PDB entry 8FCK | electron microscopy, 6.88 A resolution (low resolution: residue-level contacts below are approximate; hydrogen-bond / salt-bridge calls are withheld) | chains E and G of the 8 polymer chains in the assembly

Chain E:
Protein: HAUS augmin like complex subunit 2 L homeolog, Green fluorescent protein chimera
Organism: Xenopus laevis
UniProtKB: chimeric construct of Q6INL9, P42212: residues 1-222 from Q6INL9 (Q6INL9_XENLA) positions 1-222 (same numbers); residues 227-463 from P42212 positions 2-238 (UniProt number = residue number - 225)
Chain sequence (472 residues; row label = number of the first residue in the row):
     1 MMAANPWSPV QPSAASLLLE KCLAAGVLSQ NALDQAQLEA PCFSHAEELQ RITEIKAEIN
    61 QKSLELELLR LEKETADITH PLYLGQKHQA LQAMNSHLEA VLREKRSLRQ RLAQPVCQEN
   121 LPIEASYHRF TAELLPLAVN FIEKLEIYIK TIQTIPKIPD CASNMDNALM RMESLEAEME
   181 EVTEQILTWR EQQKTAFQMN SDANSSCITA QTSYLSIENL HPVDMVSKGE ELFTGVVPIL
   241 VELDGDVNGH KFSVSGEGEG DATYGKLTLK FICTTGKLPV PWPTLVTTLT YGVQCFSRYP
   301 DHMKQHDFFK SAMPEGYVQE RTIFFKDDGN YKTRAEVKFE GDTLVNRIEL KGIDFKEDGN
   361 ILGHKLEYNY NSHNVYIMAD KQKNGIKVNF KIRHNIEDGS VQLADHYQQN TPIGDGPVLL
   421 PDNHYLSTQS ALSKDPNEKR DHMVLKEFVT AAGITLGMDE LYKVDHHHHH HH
Not modelled in the structure: 223-472
Sequence notes: linker (223-226); conflict Leu-289 (Phe64 in P42212), Thr-290 (Ser65 in P42212), Lys-446 (Leu221 in P42212), Leu-456 (His231 in P42212); expression tag (464-472)
Swiss-Prot annotation at these positions:
  - modified residue: Tyr-291 (Z: -2,3-didehydrotyrosine)

Chain G:
Protein: HAUS augmin like complex subunit 7 S homeolog
Organism: Xenopus laevis
UniProtKB: B1H1T5 (B1H1T5_XENLA); residues 1-348 here = UniProt positions 1-348
Chain sequence (348 residues; numbered 1 to 348; the number before each row is that of its first residue):
     1 MTGGKELGAA VELYERLQML SCPCLEGVYL TDPQSIYELL CTPSSHRLDI LQWLCSRIYP
    61 PVQEQLSSLK ESQTDTKVKE IAKLCFDLML CHFDDLDLIR GHASPFKQIS FIGQLLDVIQ
   121 YPDTISSNVI LESLSHSTEK NVVTCIRENE ELLKELFSSP HFQATLSPEC NPWPADFKPL
   181 LNAEESLQKR ATQSSKGKDM SNSVEALLEI SSSLKALKEE CVDLCSSVTD GDKVIQSLRL
   241 ALTDFHQLTI AFNQIYANEF QEHCGHPAPH MSPMGPFFQF VHQSLSTCFK ELESIAQFTE
   301 TSENIVDVVR ERHQSKEKWA GSTISTLCEK MKELRQSYEA FQQSSLQD
Not modelled in the structure: 317-324, 341-348

Interface between chain E and chain G:
Pairs across the interface (155; chain E residue first):
  Ala-14(E) with His-161(G); Ala-164(G); Thr-165(G)
  Ala-15(E) with Thr-165(G)
  Leu-17(E) with Ser-159(G); His-161(G)
  Leu-18(E) with Leu-156(G); Ser-159(G); Thr-165(G)
  Lys-21(E) with Glu-155(G); Ser-158(G); Ser-159(G)
  Cys-22(E) with Leu-156(G)
  Ala-25(E) with Glu-155(G)
  Val-27(E) with Glu-151(G); Leu-152(G)
  Leu-28(E) with Leu-152(G)
  Asn-31(E) with Asp-123(G)
  Gln-35(E) with Gln-120(G); Tyr-121(G); Asp-123(G)
  His-45(E) with Lys-196(G)
  Glu-48(E) with Lys-196(G); Met-200(G)
  Ile-52(E) with Asp-199(G); Met-200(G); Ser-203(G)
  Ile-55(E) with Ser-203(G); Val-204(G)
  Glu-58(E) with Leu-207(G)
  Ile-59(E) with Ser-203(G); Leu-207(G); Ile-210(G)
  Lys-62(E) with Leu-207(G); Ile-210(G); Ser-211(G); Leu-214(G)
  Glu-65(E) with Leu-214(G); Lys-218(G)
  Leu-66(E) with Ser-213(G); Leu-214(G); Leu-217(G)
  Leu-69(E) with Leu-217(G); Lys-218(G); Cys-221(G)
  Arg-70(E) with Leu-217(G)
  Lys-73(E) with Glu-220(G); Cys-221(G); Leu-224(G)
  Ala-76(E) with Leu-224(G)
  His-80(E) with Asp-223(G); Leu-224(G)
  Pro-81(E) with Val-228(G); Gly-231(G); Val-234(G)
  Leu-82(E) with Asp-223(G)
  Tyr-83(E) with Asp-223(G); Leu-224(G)
  Leu-84(E) with Val-234(G); Ile-235(G); Leu-238(G)
  Gly-85(E) with Val-234(G)
  Lys-87(E) with Leu-238(G)
  His-88(E) with Ser-237(G); Leu-238(G); Ala-241(G)
  Leu-91(E) with Ala-241(G); Leu-242(G); Phe-245(G)
  Met-94(E) with Phe-245(G)
  Asn-95(E) with Ala-241(G); Asp-244(G); Phe-245(G); Leu-248(G)
  Leu-98(E) with Phe-245(G); Leu-248(G)
  Val-101(E) with Phe-252(G)
  Leu-102(E) with Leu-248(G); Ala-251(G); Phe-252(G); Ile-255(G)
  Lys-105(E) with Ile-255(G); Glu-259(G); Phe-260(G)
  Leu-108(E) with Phe-260(G)
  Arg-109(E) with Asn-258(G); Glu-259(G); Glu-262(G); His-263(G)
  Leu-112(E) with His-263(G); Cys-264(G)
  Ala-113(E) with His-263(G)
  Val-116(E) with Pro-267(G); Pro-269(G)
  Pro-122(E) with His-270(G); Met-271(G); Ser-272(G)
  Ile-123(E) with Met-271(G); Phe-278(G)
  Glu-124(E) with Met-271(G)
  Tyr-127(E) with Gly-275(G); Pro-276(G); Gln-279(G)
  Phe-130(E) with Phe-278(G); Gln-279(G); His-282(G); Gln-283(G)
  Thr-131(E) with Phe-278(G)
  Glu-133(E) with His-282(G)
  Leu-134(E) with Phe-278(G); Val-281(G); Leu-285(G)
  Leu-137(E) with His-282(G); Leu-285(G); Ser-286(G); Phe-289(G)
  Asn-140(E) with Phe-289(G)
  Phe-141(E) with Leu-285(G); Cys-288(G)
  Lys-144(E) with Phe-289(G); Glu-293(G)
  Tyr-148(E) with Phe-289(G); Leu-292(G)
  Thr-151(E) with Leu-292(G); Ile-295(G); Ala-296(G)
  Ile-152(E) with Leu-292(G)
  Ile-155(E) with Ile-295(G)
  Lys-157(E) with Glu-303(G)
  Ile-158(E) with Phe-298(G)
  Cys-161(E) with Phe-298(G); Ser-302(G)
  Asn-164(E) with Val-306(G)
  Met-165(E) with Ser-302(G); Ile-305(G); Val-306(G)
  Ala-168(E) with Ile-305(G); Val-309(G)
  Leu-169(E) with Ile-305(G)
  Arg-171(E) with His-313(G)
  Met-172(E) with Val-309(G)
  Leu-175(E) with His-313(G); Cys-328(G); Met-331(G)
  Glu-178(E) with Met-331(G); Lys-332(G)
  Met-179(E) with Leu-327(G); Met-331(G)
  Glu-181(E) with Arg-335(G)
  Val-182(E) with Arg-335(G)
  Gln-185(E) with Arg-335(G); Tyr-338(G); Glu-339(G)
  Ile-186(E) with Tyr-338(G)
  Trp-189(E) with Tyr-338(G)
Interface residues without a listed pair, chain E (86 interface residues in all): Ser-44, Arg-51, Ser-63, Glu-72, Glu-99, Pro-115, Ala-138, Thr-154, Ala-162
Interface residues without a listed pair, chain G (92 interface residues in all): Lys-5, Phe-162, Ala-191, Gly-197, Ser-226, Thr-249, His-266, Thr-299, Arg-312, Leu-334

Summary:
The interface between chain E and chain G involves 86 residues on one side and 92 on the other.
Chain E is HAUS augmin like complex subunit 2 L homeolog, Green fluorescent protein chimera and chain G is
HAUS augmin like complex subunit 7 S homeolog, both from Xenopus laevis; the structure, Structure of the
vertebrate augmin complex, was determined by electron microscopy.
